8VVN - chains C and D of the 7 polymer chains in the assembly; structure by electron microscopy, 2.20 A resolution.

[Chain C (and D)]
Protein: MotA/TolQ/ExbB proton channel domain-containing protein
From: Shewanella sp. ANA-3
Notes: chain D of this document is another copy of the same molecule, construct and numbering; everything in this record applies to it too
UniProt: A0L1T4 (A0L1T4_SHESA); numbering as in UniProt (aligned over 1-696)
Chain sequence (696 residues; each row starts with the number of its first residue):
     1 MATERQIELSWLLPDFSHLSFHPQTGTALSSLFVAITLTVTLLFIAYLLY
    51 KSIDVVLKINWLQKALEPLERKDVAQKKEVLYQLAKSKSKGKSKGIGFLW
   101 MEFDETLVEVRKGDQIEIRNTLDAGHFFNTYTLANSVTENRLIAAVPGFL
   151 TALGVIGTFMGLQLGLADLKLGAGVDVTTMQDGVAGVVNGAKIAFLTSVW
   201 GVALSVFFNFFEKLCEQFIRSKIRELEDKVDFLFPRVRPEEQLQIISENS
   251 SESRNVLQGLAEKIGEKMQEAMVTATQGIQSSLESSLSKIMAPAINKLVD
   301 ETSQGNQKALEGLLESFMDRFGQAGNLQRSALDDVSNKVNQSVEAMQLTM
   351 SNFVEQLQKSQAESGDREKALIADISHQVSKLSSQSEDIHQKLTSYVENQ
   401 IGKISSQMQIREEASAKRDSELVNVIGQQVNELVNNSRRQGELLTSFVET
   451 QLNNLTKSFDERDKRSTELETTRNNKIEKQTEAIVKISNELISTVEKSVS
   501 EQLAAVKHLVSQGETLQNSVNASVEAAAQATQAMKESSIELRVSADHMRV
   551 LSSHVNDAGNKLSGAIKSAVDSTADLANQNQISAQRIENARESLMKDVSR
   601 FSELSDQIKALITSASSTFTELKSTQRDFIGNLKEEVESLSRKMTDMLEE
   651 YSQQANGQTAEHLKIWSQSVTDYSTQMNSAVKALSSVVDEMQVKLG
Not modelled in the structure: 1-3, 236-696 (chain D: 1-4, 236-696)

[How chain C and chain D interact]
Residue-residue contacts - 63 pairs, chain C then chain D:
  E4(C) with T25(D); G26(D); T27(D), hydrogen bond; N189(D)
  R5(C) with T25(D); D168(D), salt bridge; D182(D), salt bridge; A185(D); G186(D); N189(D)
  Q6(C) with Q24(D); T25(D)
  I7(C) with P23(D); Q24(D), hydrogen bond (backbone-backbone); T25(D); G26(D); L29(D), hydrophobic; N189(D)
  W11(C) with A167(D), hydrophobic
  L12(C) with M160(D), hydrophobic; Q163(D)
  R71(C) with G91(D)
  A144(C) with R141(D)
  A185(C) with G172(D)
  V188(C) with L171(D), hydrophobic
  N189(C) with L169(D); K170(D); L171(D), hydrogen bond (side chain-backbone)
  K192(C) with Q163(D), hydrogen bond (backbone-side chain); L166(D); A167(D)
  F195(C) with F159(D); L162(D), hydrophobic; Q163(D)
  L196(C) with Q163(D)
  S198(C) with F159(D)
  V199(C) with F159(D); M160(D), hydrophobic; Q163(D)
  V202(C) with I156(D), hydrophobic; F159(D), hydrophobic
  A203(C) with I156(D), hydrophobic
  V206(C) with F149(D), hydrophobic; A152(D), hydrophobic; I156(D), hydrophobic
  F210(C) with F44(D), hydrophobic; F149(D), hydrophobic
  K213(C) with R141(D); L142(D); A145(D)
  L214(C) with L142(D), hydrophobic
  E216(C) with R141(D), salt bridge
  Q217(C) with Y47(D); N140(D); L142(D)
  R224(C) with K94(D)
  E227(C) with K94(D), salt bridge
  D228(C) with K94(D), salt bridge
  D231(C) with G91(D); S93(D); K94(D), salt bridge
  F232(C) with K90(D); G91(D)
Interface residues without a listed pair, chain C (34 interface residues in all): E8, L9, D182, E212, P235
Interface residues without a listed pair, chain D (38 interface residues in all): K92, V155, L164, A173

[In short]
Chain C and chain D form an interface of 34 and 38 residues respectively, with 4 hydrogen bonds and 6 salt
bridges. Polar pairs include R5(C)-D168(D), R5(C)-D182(D) and E216(C)-R141(D).
Chain C and chain D are both MotA/TolQ/ExbB proton channel domain-containing protein (Shewanella sp. ANA-3);
the structure, Cryo-EM structure of a type I ZorAB complex from Shewanella sp. strain ANA-3, was determined by
electron microscopy, deposited together with 8VVI.
